Entry 9DDM (electron microscopy, 2.94 A resolution); this record covers chains A and Y of the 9 polymer chains in the assembly.

Chain A:
Molecule: Tol-Pal system protein TolQ
Source organism: Escherichia coli
UniProtKB: P0ABV0 (TOLQ_ECO57); residues 1-230 here = UniProt positions 1-230
Amino-acid sequence (230 residues; numbered 1 to 230; the number before each row is that of its first residue):
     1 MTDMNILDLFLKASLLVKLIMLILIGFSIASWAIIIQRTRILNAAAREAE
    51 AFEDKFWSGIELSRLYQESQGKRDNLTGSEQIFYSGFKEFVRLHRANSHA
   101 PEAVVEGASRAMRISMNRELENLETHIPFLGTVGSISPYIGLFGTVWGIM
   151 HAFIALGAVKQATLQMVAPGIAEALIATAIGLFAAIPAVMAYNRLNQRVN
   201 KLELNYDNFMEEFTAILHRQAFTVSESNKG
Not modelled in the structure: 1, 224-230

Chain Y:
Molecule: Tol-Pal system protein TolR
Source organism: Escherichia coli
UniProtKB: P0ABV8 (TOLR_ECO57); residues 1-142 here = UniProt positions 1-142
Amino-acid sequence (142 residues; numbered 1 to 142; the number before each row is that of its first residue):
     1 MARARGRGRRDLKSEINIVPLLDVLLVLLLIFMATAPIITQSVEVDLPDA
    51 TESQAVSSNDNPPVIVEVSGIGQYTVVVEKDRLERLPPEQVVAEVSSRFK
   101 ANPKTVFLIGGAKDVPYDEIIKALNLLHSAGVKSVGLMTQPI
Not modelled in the structure: 1-7, 41-142

How chain A and chain Y interact:
Pairs across the interface (22; chain A residue first):
  E124(A) - R10(Y)  salt bridge
  G134(A) - K13(Y)
  Y139(A) - N17(Y)  hydrogen bond
  Y139(A) - V19(Y)  hydrophobic
  L142(A) - P20(Y)  hydrophobic
  L142(A) - V24(Y)  hydrophobic
  I149(A) - I31(Y)  hydrophobic
  F153(A) - A34(Y)  hydrophobic
  A162(A) - I38(Y)  hydrophobic
  T163(A) - I38(Y)
  L164(A) - T35(Y)
  L164(A) - I38(Y)
  I171(A) - I31(Y)  hydrophobic
  N193(A) - L12(Y)
  N193(A) - K13(Y)
  N196(A) - R10(Y)
  V199(A) - R10(Y)
  N200(A) - G8(Y)
  N200(A) - R9(Y)
  N200(A) - R10(Y)  hydrogen bond (side chain-backbone)
  E203(A) - G8(Y)  hydrogen bond (side chain-backbone)
  E203(A) - R10(Y)  salt bridge
Interface residues without a listed pair, chain A (22 interface residues in all): P138, T145, V146, L156, V167, T178, V189
Interface residues without a listed pair, chain Y (15 interface residues in all): D23, V27

In short:
22 residues of chain A and 15 residues of chain Y are in contact; the contacts include 3 hydrogen bonds and 2
salt bridges. Among the polar pairs are E124(A)-R10(Y), E203(A)-R10(Y) and Y139(A)-N17(Y).
Chain A is Tol-Pal system protein TolQ and chain Y is Tol-Pal system protein TolR, both from Escherichia coli;
the structure, E. coli TolAQR conformation I, was determined by electron microscopy together with 9DDN, 9DDO,
9DDP and 9DDQ from the same study.
